PDB entry 8VAP | electron microscopy, 3.00 A resolution | chains D and G of the 7 polymer chains in the assembly

# Chain D
Protein: DNA polymerase III subunit tau
Source organism: Escherichia coli
Notes: EC 2.7.7.7
Reference sequence: P06710 (DPO3X_ECOLI); residues 1-373 here = UniProt positions 1-373
Amino-acid sequence (376 residues; numbered -2 to 373; the number before each row is that of its first residue; numbers below 1 keep their minus sign (Gly-2 is residue -2)):
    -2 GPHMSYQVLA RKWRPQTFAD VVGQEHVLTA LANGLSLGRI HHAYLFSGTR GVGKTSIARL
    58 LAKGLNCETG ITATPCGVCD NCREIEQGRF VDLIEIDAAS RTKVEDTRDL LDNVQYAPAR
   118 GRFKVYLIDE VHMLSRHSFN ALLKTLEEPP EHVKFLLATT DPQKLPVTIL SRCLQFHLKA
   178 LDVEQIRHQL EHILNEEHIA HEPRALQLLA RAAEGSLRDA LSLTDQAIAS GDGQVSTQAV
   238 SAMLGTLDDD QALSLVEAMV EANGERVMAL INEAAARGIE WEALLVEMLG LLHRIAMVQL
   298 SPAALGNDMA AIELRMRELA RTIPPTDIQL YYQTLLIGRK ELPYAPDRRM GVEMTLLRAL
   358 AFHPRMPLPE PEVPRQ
Disordered / not traced: -2 to 1, 360-373
Differences from the reference sequence: expression tag (-2 to 0)
Metal / ion sites: Mg2+: Thr52 (together with ADP); Zn2+: Cys64, Cys73, Cys76, Cys79
Small-molecule neighbours:
  - ADP / beryllium trifluoride: Leu6, Ala7, Arg8, Trp10, Arg11, Pro12, Asp17, Val18, Val19, Gln21, Gly45, Thr46, Arg47, Gly48, Val49, Gly50, Lys51, Thr52, Ser53, Asp126, Glu127, Thr157, Leu178, Gln186, Leu214, Arg215, Leu218
  - ADP / beryllium trifluoride: Glu144, Thr165, Ser168, Arg169
UniProt features mapped onto this chain:
  - binding site (ATP): Gly45 to Thr52
  - binding site (Zn(2+)): Cys64, Cys73, Cys76, Cys79
  - mutagenesis: Gly118 (G118D: In dnaX2016(Ts); present in both isoforms, unable to grow at 42 degrees Celsius)
What the authors report for this chain:
  - binding site for beryllium trifluoride: Arg169
  - catalytic residues: Glu127 (citing earlier work)
  - mutagenesis - K141A: decreased catalytic activity

# Chain G
Protein: Beta sliding clamp
Source organism: Escherichia coli
Reference sequence: P0A988 (DPO3B_ECOLI); residues 1-366 here = UniProt positions 1-366
Amino-acid sequence (369 residues; numbered -2 to 366; the number before each row is that of its first residue; numbers below 1 keep their minus sign (Gly-2 is residue -2)):
    -2 GPHMKFTVER EHLLKPLQQV SGPLGGRPTL PILGNLLLQV ADGTLSLTGT DLEMEMVARV
    58 ALVQPHEPGA TTVPARKFFD ICRGLPEGAE IAVQLEGERM LVRSGRSRFS LSTLPAADFP
   118 NLDDWQSEVE FTLPQATMKR LIEATQFSMA HQDVRYYLNG MLFETEGEEL RTVATDGHRL
   178 AVCSMPIGQS LPSHSVIVPR KGVIELMRML DGGDNPLRVQ IGSNNIRAHV GDFIFTSKLV
   238 DGRFPDYRRV LPKNPDKHLE AGCDLLKQAF ARAAILSNEK FRGVRLYVSE NQLKITANNP
   298 EQEEAEEILD VTYSGAEMEI GFNVSYVLDV LNALKCENVR MMLTDSVSSV QIEDAASQSA
   358 AYVVMPMRL
Disordered / not traced: -2 to 118
Differences from the reference sequence: expression tag (-2 to 0)
UniProt features mapped onto this chain:
  - binding site (DNA): Arg24, Arg73, Gln149, Tyr153, Tyr154
  - mutagenesis: Arg24 (R24A: Mild defect in DNA replication, impaired loading of clamp on DNA, polymerase speed is wild-type. More severe replication defect and very poor clamp loading; when associated with A-149), Gly66 (G66E: In dnaN159; a temperature- and UV-sensitive mutation, displays altered DNA polymerase usage, chronically induced SOS response; when associated with A-174), Ala133 (A133T: Reduction of synthesis of beta*, probably due to mutation of its promoter), Met135 (M135L: 3-fold reduction of synthesis of beta*, probably due to loss of its start codon), Met146 (M146L: No effect on synthesis of beta*), Gln149 (Q149A: Mild defect in DNA replication, impaired loading of clamp on DNA, polymerase speed is wild-type. More severe replication defect and very poor clamp loading; when associated with A-24), Tyr153 to Tyr154 (Very poor loading of clamp on DNA, polymerase speed is wild-type), Gly174 (G174A: In dnaN159; a temperature- and UV-sensitive mutation, displays altered DNA polymerase usage, chronically induced SOS response; when associated with A-66), Gln265 to Leu366 (In dnaN806; temperature sensitive), Ile272 to Leu273 (Monomeric in solution, binds very tightly to subunit delta (holA). The monomer binds tightly to linear and circular DNA. Cannot bind both Pol III and IV simultaneously)

# How chain D and chain G interact
Pairs across the interface (31; chain D residue first):
  Asp77(D) with Arg246(G), salt bridge
  Gly85(D) with Tyr154(G)
  Arg86(D) with Tyr154(G), hydrogen bond (backbone-side chain); Arg240(G)
  Phe87(D) with Tyr154(G), hydrogen bond (backbone-side chain)
  Val88(D) with Arg152(G), hydrogen bond (backbone-side chain); Tyr154(G); Pro242(G), hydrophobic
  Ile91(D) with Val151(G), hydrophobic; Arg152(G)
  Glu92(D) with Val151(G)
  Ile93(D) with Val151(G), hydrophobic
  Arg98(D) with Gln149(G), hydrogen bond (side chain-backbone); Asp150(G), hydrogen bond (side chain-backbone); Val151(G)
  Asn110(D) with Arg152(G); His175(G), hydrogen bond
  Gln112(D) with Met364(G); Arg365(G), hydrogen bond (backbone-backbone)
  Tyr113(D) with His175(G); Asn320(G), hydrogen bond; Tyr323(G); Met362(G); Pro363(G); Met364(G), hydrophobic
  Ala114(D) with Met362(G); Pro363(G), hydrogen bond (backbone-backbone)
  Ala116(D) with Met362(G), hydrophobic
  Arg117(D) with Asp243(G); Arg246(G)
  His149(D) with Arg365(G)
Also at the interface, not in a pair above, chain D (21 interface residues in all): Asn78, Glu81, Asp109, Pro147, Glu148
Also at the interface, not in a pair above, chain G (20 interface residues in all): Gly174, Phe241, Val247, Val344

# In short
The interface between chain D and chain G involves 21 residues on one side and 20 on the other, with 9
hydrogen bonds and 1 salt bridge. Polar pairs include Asp77(D)-Arg246(G), Arg86(D)-Tyr154(G) and
Phe87(D)-Tyr154(G). Chain D binds ADP / beryllium trifluoride. The paper reports the catalytic residue
Glu127(D); K141A of chain D reduces catalytic activity.
Chain D is DNA polymerase III subunit tau and chain G is Beta sliding clamp, both from Escherichia coli; the
structure, Structure of the E. coli clamp loader bound to the beta clamp in a Fully-Open conformation, was
determined by electron microscopy together with 8VAL, 8VAM, 8VAN, 8VAQ, 8VAR, 8VAS and 8VAT from the same
study.
